6FLP - chains C and R of the 8 polymer chains in the assembly; structure by electron microscopy, 4.10 A resolution (low resolution: residue-level contacts below are approximate; hydrogen-bond / salt-bridge calls are withheld).

== Chain C ==
Molecule: DNA-directed RNA polymerase subunit beta
Organism: Escherichia coli (strain K12)
Notes: EC 2.7.7.6
UniProtKB: P0A8V2 (RPOB_ECOLI); residue numbers follow UniProt; this construct covers 1-1342
Sequence (1342 residues; row label = number of the first residue in the row):
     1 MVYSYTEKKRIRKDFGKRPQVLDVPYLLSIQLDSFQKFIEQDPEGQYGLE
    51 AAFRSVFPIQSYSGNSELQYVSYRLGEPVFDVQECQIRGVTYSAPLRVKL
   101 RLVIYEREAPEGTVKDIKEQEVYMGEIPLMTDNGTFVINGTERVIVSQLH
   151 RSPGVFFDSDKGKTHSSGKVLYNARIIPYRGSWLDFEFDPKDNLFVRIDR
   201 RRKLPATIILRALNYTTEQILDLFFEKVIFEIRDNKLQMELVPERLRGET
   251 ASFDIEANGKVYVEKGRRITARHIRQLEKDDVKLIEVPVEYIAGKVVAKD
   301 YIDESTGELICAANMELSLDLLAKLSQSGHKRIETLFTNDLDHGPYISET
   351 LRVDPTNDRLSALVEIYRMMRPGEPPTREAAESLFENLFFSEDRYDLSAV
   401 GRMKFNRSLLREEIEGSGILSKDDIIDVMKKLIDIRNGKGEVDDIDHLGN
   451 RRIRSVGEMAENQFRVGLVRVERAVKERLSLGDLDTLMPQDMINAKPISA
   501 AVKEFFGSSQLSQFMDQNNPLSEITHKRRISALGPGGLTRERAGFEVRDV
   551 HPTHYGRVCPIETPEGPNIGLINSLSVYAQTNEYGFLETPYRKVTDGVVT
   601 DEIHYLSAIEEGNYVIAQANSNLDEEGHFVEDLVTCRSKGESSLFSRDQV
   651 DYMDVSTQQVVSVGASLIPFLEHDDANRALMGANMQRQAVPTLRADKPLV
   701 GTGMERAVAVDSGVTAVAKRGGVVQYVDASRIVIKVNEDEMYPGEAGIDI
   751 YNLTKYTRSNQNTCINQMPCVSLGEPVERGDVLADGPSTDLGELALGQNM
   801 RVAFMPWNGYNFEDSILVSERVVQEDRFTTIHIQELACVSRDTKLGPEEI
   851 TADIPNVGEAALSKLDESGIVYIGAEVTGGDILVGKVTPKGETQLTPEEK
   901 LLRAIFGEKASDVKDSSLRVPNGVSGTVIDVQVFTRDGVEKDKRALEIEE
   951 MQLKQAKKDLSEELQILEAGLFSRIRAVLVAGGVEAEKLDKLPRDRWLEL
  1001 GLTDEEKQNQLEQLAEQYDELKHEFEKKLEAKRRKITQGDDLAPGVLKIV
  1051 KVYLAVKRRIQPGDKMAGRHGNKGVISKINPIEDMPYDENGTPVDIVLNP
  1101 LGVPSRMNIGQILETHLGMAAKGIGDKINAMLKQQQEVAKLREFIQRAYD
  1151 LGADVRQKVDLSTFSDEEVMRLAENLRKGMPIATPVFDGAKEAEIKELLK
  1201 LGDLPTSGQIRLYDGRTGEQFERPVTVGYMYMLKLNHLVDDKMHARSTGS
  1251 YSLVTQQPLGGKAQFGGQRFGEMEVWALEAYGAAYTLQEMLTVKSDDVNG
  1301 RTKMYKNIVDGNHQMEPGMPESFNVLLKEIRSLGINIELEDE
Not modelled in the structure: 1, 889-915
UniProt features mapped onto this chain:
  - modified residue (N6-acetyllysine): Lys1022, Lys1200
  - mutagenesis: Ile561 (I561S: Resistant to antibiotics salinamide A and B), Ile569 (I569S: Resistant to antibiotics salinamide A and B), Ala665 (A665E: Resistant to antibiotics salinamide A and B), Asp675 (D675A/G: Resistant to antibiotics salinamide A and B), Asn677 (N677H/K: Resistant to antibiotics salinamide A and B), Leu680 (L680M: Resistant to antibiotics salinamide A and B), Glu813 (E813K: Disrupts the enzyme's active center)

== Chain R ==
Molecule: 10-nt RNA strand
Sequence (10 nucleotides; each row starts with the number of its first residue):
    20 GAUGUGUGCU

== How chain C and chain R interact ==
Contacting residue pairs (8):
  Ser509(C) with U24(R)
  Gln510(C) with G25(R)
  Gln513(C) with G25(R); U26(R)
  Arg687(C) with G27(R)
  Gln688(C) with G27(R); C28(R)
  His1237(C) with G27(R)
Other interface residues (no listed pair), chain C (12 interface residues in all): Arg540, Pro564, Asn568, Met685, Lys1065, Leu1259
Other interface residues (no listed pair), chain R (6 interface residues in all): G20

== Summary ==
12 residues of chain C and 6 residues of chain R are in contact. From UniProt: 7 mutagenesis sites on chain C.
Chain C is DNA-directed RNA polymerase subunit beta (Escherichia coli (strain K12)) and chain R is a 10-nt RNA
strand; the structure, CryoEM structure of E.coli RNA polymerase paused elongation complex without RNA hairpin
bound to NusA, was determined by electron microscopy together with 6FLQ from the same study.
